PDB entry 3HM1 | X-ray diffraction, 2.33 A resolution | chains B and D of the 4 polymer chains in the assembly

== Chain B ==
Name: Estrogen receptor
From: Homo sapiens
Reference sequence: P03372 (ESR1_HUMAN); residue numbers follow UniProt; this construct covers 298-550
Sequence (253 residues; numbered 298 to 550; the number before each row is that of its first residue):
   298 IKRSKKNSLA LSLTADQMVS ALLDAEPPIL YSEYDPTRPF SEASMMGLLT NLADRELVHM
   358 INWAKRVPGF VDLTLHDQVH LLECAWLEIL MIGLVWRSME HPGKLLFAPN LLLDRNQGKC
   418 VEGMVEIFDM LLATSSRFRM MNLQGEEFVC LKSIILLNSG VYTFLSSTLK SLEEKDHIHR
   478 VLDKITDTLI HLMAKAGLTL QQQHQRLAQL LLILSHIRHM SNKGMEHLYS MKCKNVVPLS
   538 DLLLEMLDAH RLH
Disordered / not traced: 298-302, 463-471
Sequence notes: engineered mutation Ser537 (Tyr in P03372)
Modified positions: Cys381 (s,s-(2-hydroxyethyl)thiocysteine; CME); Cys417 (s,s-(2-hydroxyethyl)thiocysteine; CME); Cys530 (s,s-(2-hydroxyethyl)thiocysteine; CME)
Residues lining bound ligands: Estrone (J3Z; (9beta,13alpha)-3-hydroxyestra-1,3,5(10)-trien-17-one): Met343, Leu346, Leu349, Ala350, Glu353, Leu384, Leu387, Met388, Leu391, Arg394, Phe404, Met421, Ile424, Leu428, Gly521, His524, Leu525

== Chain D ==
Name: Nuclear receptor coactivator 2
Reference sequence: Q9WUI9 (NCOA2_RAT); residue numbers follow UniProt; this construct covers 686-698
Sequence (13 residues; numbered 686 to 698; the number before each row is that of its first residue):
   686 KHKILHRLLQ DSS
Disordered / not traced: 686-687, 697-698
Curated features (UniProtKB/Swiss-Prot):
  - motif: Leu690 to Leu694 (LXXLL motif 2)

== Interface between chain B and chain D ==
Contacting residue pairs (20):
  Ile358(B) - Leu690(D)  hydrophobic
  Ile358(B) - Leu693(D)  hydrophobic
  Lys362(B) - Leu693(D)  hydrogen bond (side chain-backbone)
  Lys362(B) - Leu694(D)  hydrogen bond (side chain-backbone)
  Lys362(B) - Asp696(D)  hydrogen bond (side chain-backbone)
  Leu372(B) - His691(D)
  Leu372(B) - Leu694(D)  hydrophobic
  Leu372(B) - Gln695(D)
  Gln375(B) - Leu694(D)
  Val376(B) - Lys688(D)
  Val376(B) - Leu690(D)
  Val376(B) - Leu694(D)  hydrophobic
  Leu379(B) - Leu690(D)  hydrophobic
  Glu380(B) - Lys688(D)
  Glu380(B) - Leu690(D)
  Asp538(B) - Ile689(D)
  Leu539(B) - Ile689(D)
  Glu542(B) - Lys688(D)
  Glu542(B) - Leu690(D)
  Met543(B) - Leu690(D)  hydrophobic
Interface residues without a listed pair, chain B (12 interface residues in all): Phe367

== In short ==
The interface between chain B and chain D involves 12 residues on one side and 8 on the other, with 3 hydrogen
bonds. Polar pairs include Lys362(B)-Leu693(D), Lys362(B)-Leu694(D) and Lys362(B)-Asp696(D). Ligands of chain
B: Estrone.
Chain B is Estrogen receptor (Homo sapiens) and chain D is Nuclear receptor coactivator 2; the structure,
Crystal structure of human Estrogen Receptor Alpha Ligand-Binding Domain in complex with a Glucocorticoid
Receptor Interacting ..., was determined by X-ray diffraction.
